Entry 7AOA (electron microscopy, 19.40 A resolution (very low resolution: no residue pairs are listed; an interface is given only as per-side residue counts)); this record covers chains C and B of the 7 polymer chains in the assembly.

[Chain C]
Name: Methyl-CpG-binding domain protein 2
Source organism: Homo sapiens
UniProt: Q9UBB5 (MBD2_HUMAN); residues 1-411 here = UniProt positions 1-411
Sequence (411 residues; numbered 1 to 411; the number before each row is that of its first residue):
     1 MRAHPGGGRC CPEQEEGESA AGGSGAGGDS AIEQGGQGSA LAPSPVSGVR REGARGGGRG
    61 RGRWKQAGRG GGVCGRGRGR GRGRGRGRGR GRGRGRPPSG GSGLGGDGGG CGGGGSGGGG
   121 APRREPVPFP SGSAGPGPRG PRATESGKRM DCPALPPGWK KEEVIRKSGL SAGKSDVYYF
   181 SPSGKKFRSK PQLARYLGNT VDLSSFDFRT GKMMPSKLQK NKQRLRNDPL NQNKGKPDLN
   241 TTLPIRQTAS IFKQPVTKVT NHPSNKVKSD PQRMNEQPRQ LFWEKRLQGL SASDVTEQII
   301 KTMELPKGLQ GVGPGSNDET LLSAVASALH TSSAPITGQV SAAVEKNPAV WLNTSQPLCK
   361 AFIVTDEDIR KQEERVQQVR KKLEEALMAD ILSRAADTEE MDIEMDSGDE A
Unresolved in the structure: 1-148, 213-411
Curated features (UniProtKB/Swiss-Prot):
  - modified residue (Phosphoserine): Ser181, Ser407

[Chain B]
Name: Histone deacetylase 1
Source organism: Homo sapiens
Notes: EC 3.5.1.98
UniProt: Q13547 (HDAC1_HUMAN); numbering as in UniProt (aligned over 1-482)
Sequence (482 residues; row label = number of the first residue in the row):
     1 MAQTQGTRRK VCYYYDGDVG NYYYGQGHPM KPHRIRMTHN LLLNYGLYRK MEIYRPHKAN
    61 AEEMTKYHSD DYIKFLRSIR PDNMSEYSKQ MQRFNVGEDC PVFDGLFEFC QLSTGGSVAS
   121 AVKLNKQQTD IAVNWAGGLH HAKKSEASGF CYVNDIVLAI LELLKYHQRV LYIDIDIHHG
   181 DGVEEAFYTT DRVMTVSFHK YGEYFPGTGD LRDIGAGKGK YYAVNYPLRD GIDDESYEAI
   241 FKPVMSKVME MFQPSAVVLQ CGSDSLSGDR LGCFNLTIKG HAKCVEFVKS FNLPMLMLGG
   301 GGYTIRNVAR CWTYETAVAL DTEIPNELPY NDYFEYFGPD FKLHISPSNM TNQNTNEYLE
   361 KIKQRLFENL RMLPHAPGVQ MQAIPEDAIP EESGDEDEDD PDKRISICSS DKRIACEEEF
   421 SDSEEEGEGG RKNSSNFKKA KRVKTEDEKE KDPEEKKEVT EEEKTKEEKP EAKGVKEEVK
   481 LA
Unresolved in the structure: 1-7, 377-482
Ion coordination: K+ site 1: Asp174, Asp176, His178, Ser197, Phe198; Zn2+: Asp176, His178, Asp264; K+ site 2: Phe187, Thr190, Val193
Small-molecule neighbours: inositol hexakisphosphate (IHP): Tyr23, Gly27, His28, Lys31, Arg270, Ile305, Arg306
Curated features (UniProtKB/Swiss-Prot):
  - active site: His141
  - binding site (1D-myo-inositol 1,4,5,6-tetrakisphosphate): Gly27, Lys31, Arg270
  - binding site (Zn(2+)): Asp176, His178, Asp264
  - modified residue: Lys74 (N6-acetyllysine), Lys220 (N6-acetyllysine), Cys261 (S-nitrosocysteine), Cys273 (S-nitrosocysteine), Ser393 (Phosphoserine), Ser406 (Phosphoserine), Ser409 (Phosphoserine), Ser421 (Phosphoserine), Ser423 (Phosphoserine), Lys432 (N6-methylated lysine)
  - cross-link (Glycyl lysine isopeptide (Lys-Gly)): Lys74 (interchain with G-Cter in SUMO2), Lys438 (interchain with G-Cter in SUMO2), Lys444 (interchain with G-Cter in SUMO), Lys456 (interchain with G-Cter in SUMO2), Lys457 (interchain with G-Cter in SUMO2), Lys473 (interchain with G-Cter in SUMO2), Lys476 (interchain with G-Cter in SUMO), Lys480 (interchain with G-Cter in SUMO2)
  - mutagenesis: Ala136 to Gly138 (Impaired protein deacetylase activity without affecting the protein decrotonylase activity), His141 (H141A: Abolishes histone deacetylase and decrotonylase activities), Phe287 (F287Y: Abolishes interaction with CHFR; when associated with I-297), Met297 (M297I: Abolishes interaction with CHFR; when associated with Y-287), Glu391 to Ala482 (Strongly decreases deacetylase activity, and disrupts interaction with NuRD and SIN3 complexes), Ser421 (S421A: Strongly decreases deacetylase activity, and disrupts interaction with NuRD and SIN3 complexes; S421D/E: Slightly decreases deacetylase activity), Ser423 (S423A: Strongly decreases deacetylase activity, and disrupts interaction with NuRD and SIN3 complexes; S423D/E: Decreases deacetylase activity), Glu424 to Glu426 (Abolished histone deacetylase and decrotonylase activities), Glu424 (E424A: Slightly decreases deacetylase activity, no effect on interaction with NuRD and SIN3 complexes), Glu425 (E425A: No effect on deacetylase activity, no effect on interaction with NuRD and SIN3 complexes), Glu426 (E426A: Decreases deacetylase activity, and disrupts interaction with NuRD and SIN3 complexes)

[Interface between chain C and chain B]
At this resolution (19 A) residue pairs are not listed: 15 residues of chain C and 12 of chain B lie at the interface.

[Summary]
15 residues of chain C and 12 residues of chain B are in contact. Chain B binds inositol hexakisphosphate.
UniProt lists active-site residue His141(B), 3 residues binding 1D-myo-inositol 1,4,5,6-tetrakisphosphate, 3
Zn2+-binding residues and 13 mutagenesis sites on chain B.
Chain C is Methyl-CpG-binding domain protein 2 and chain B is Histone deacetylase 1, both from Homo sapiens;
the structure, Structure of the extended MTA1/HDAC1/MBD2/RBBP4 NURD deacetylase complex, was determined by
electron microscopy, deposited together with 7AO8 and 7AO9.
